Entry 6P18 (electron microscopy, 3.50 A resolution); this record covers chains 1 and D of the 11 polymer chains in the assembly.

== Chain 1 ==
Molecule: DNA (67-MER) fragment carrying phage-21 pR' promoter and pause element, nontemplate strand
Sequence (67 nucleotides; numbered 1 to 67; the number before each row is that of its first residue):
     1 TGACATCATT GAGCAAATGA GCAACACTAT TCGCATATAA TGGGGTTAGT GACTCTTAAG
    61 TTGCAAC
Unresolved in the structure: 1-5, 62-67

== Chain D ==
Protein: DNA-directed RNA polymerase subunit beta'
From: Escherichia coli (strain K12)
Notes: EC 2.7.7.6
UniProt: P0A8T7 (RPOC_ECOLI); residues 1-1407 here = UniProt positions 1-1407
Sequence (1430 residues; row label = number of the first residue in the row):
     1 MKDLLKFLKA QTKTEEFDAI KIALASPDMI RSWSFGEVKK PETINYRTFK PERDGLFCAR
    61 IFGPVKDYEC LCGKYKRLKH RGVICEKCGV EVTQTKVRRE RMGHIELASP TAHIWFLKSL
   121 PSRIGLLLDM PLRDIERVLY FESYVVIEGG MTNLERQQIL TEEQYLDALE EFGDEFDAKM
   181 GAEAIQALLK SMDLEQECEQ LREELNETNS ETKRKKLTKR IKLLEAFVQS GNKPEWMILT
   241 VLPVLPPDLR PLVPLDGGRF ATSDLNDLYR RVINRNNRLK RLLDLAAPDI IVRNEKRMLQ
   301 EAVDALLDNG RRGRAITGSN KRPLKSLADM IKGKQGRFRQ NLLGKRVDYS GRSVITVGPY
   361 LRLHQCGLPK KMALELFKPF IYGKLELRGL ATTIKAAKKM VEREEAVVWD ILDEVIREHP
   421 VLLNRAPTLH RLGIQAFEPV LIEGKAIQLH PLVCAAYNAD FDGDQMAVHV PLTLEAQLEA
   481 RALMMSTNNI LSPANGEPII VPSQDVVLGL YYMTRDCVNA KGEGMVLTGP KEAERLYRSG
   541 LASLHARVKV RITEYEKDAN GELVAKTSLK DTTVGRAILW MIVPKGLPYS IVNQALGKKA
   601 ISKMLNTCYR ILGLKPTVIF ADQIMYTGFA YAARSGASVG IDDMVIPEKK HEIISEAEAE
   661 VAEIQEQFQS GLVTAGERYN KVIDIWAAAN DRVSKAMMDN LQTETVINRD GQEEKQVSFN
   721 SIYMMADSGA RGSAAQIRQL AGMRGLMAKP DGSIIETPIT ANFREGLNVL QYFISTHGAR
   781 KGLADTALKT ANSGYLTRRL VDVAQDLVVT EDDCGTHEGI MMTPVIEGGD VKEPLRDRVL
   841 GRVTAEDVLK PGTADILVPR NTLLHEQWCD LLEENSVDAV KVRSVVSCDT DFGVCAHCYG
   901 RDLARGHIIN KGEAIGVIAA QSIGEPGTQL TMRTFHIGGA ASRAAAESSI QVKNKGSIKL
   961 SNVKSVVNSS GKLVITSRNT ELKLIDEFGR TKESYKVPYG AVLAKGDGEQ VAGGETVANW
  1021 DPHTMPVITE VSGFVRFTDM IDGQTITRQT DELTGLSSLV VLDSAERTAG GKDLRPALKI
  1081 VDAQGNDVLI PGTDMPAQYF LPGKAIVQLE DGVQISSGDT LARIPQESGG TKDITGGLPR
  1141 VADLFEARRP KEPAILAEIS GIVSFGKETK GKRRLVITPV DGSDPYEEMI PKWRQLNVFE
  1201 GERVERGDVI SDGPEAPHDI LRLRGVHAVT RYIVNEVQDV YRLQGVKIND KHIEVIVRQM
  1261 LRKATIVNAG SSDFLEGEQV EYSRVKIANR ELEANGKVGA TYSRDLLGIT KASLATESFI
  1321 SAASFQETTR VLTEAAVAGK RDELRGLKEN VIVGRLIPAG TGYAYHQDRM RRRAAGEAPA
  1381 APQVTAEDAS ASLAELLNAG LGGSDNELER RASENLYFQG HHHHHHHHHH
Unresolved in the structure: 1-14, 931-956, 1127-1135, 1377-1430
Sequence notes: expression tag (1408-1430)
Metal / ion sites: Zn2+ site 1: Cys70, Cys72, Cys85, Cys88; Mg2+: Asp460, Asp462, Asp464 (shared with 1 residue of chain R); Zn2+ site 2: Cys814, Cys888, Cys895, Cys898

== Chain 1 / chain D interface ==
Residue-residue contacts - 10 pairs, chain 1 then chain D:
  DG21(1) - Lys74(D)  phosphate contact
  DC22(1) - Lys74(D)  phosphate contact
  DT30(1) - Arg47(D)  salt bridge to the phosphate
  DT31(1) - Tyr46(D)  hydrogen bond to the phosphate
  DC53(1) - Glu1146(D)  phosphate contact
  DC53(1) - Arg1148(D)  salt bridge to the phosphate
  DT54(1) - Glu1146(D)  phosphate contact
  DT54(1) - Arg1148(D)  phosphate contact
  DC55(1) - Lys1311(D)  salt bridge to the phosphate
  DT56(1) - Lys219(D)  salt bridge to the phosphate
Also at the interface, not in a pair above, chain 1 (10 interface residues in all): DT46, DT47
Also at the interface, not in a pair above, chain D (10 interface residues in all): Asn45, Pro121, Arg314

== In short ==
Chain 1 and chain D each contribute 10 residues to their interface, with 1 hydrogen bond and 4 salt bridges.
Polar contacts include DT31(1)-Tyr46(D), DT30(1)-Arg47(D) and DC53(1)-Arg1148(D). Cys70(D), Cys72(D), Cys85(D)
and Cys88(D) form the Zn2+ site 1. Asp460(D), Asp462(D) and Asp464(D) coordinate Mg2+.
Chain 1 is DNA (67-MER) fragment carrying phage-21 pR' promoter and pause element, nontemplate strand and
chain D is DNA-directed RNA polymerase subunit beta' (Escherichia coli (strain K12)); the structure, Q21
transcription antitermination complex: loading complex, was determined by electron microscopy, deposited
together with 6P19, 6P1A, 6P1B and 6P1C.
